PDB entry 5LHK | X-ray diffraction, 2.32 A resolution | chain A

[Chain A]
Molecule: Leucine aminopeptidase 2, chloroplastic
Source organism: Streptomyces sp. BC16019
Notes: EC 3.4.11.-, 3.4.11.1
UniProtKB: K4MHW2 (K4MHW2_9ACTN); residue numbers follow UniProt; this construct covers 1-504
Sequence (504 residues; row label = number of the first residue in the row):
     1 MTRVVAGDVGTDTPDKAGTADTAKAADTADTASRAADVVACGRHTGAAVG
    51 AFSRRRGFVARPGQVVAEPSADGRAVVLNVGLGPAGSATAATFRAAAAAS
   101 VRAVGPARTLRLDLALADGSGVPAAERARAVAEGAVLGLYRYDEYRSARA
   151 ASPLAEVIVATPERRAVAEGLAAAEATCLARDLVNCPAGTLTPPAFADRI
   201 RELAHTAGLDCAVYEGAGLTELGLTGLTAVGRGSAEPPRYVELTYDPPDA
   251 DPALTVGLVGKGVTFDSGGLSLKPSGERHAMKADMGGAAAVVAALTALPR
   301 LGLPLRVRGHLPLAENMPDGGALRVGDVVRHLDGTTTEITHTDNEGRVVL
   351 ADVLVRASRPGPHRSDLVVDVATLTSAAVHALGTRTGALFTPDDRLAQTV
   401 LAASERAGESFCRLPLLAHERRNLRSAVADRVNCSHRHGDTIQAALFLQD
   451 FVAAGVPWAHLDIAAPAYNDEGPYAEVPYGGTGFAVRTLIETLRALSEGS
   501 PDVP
Disordered / not traced: 1-34, 148-152, 250-253, 499-504
Ion coordination: Mn2+ site 1: Lys261, Asp266, Asp284, Glu345; Mn2+ site 2: Asp266, Asp343, Glu345
Ligand contacts: bicarbonate ion (BCT): Lys261, Asp343, Asn344, Glu345, Gly346, Arg347, Leu374, Thr375
From the paper describing this entry:
  - binding site for bicarbonate ion: Asn344, Leu374, Thr375 (from molecular simulation)
  - binding site for Mn2+: Thr373 (from molecular simulation)
  - specificity-determining residues: Asn344, Asp440 (from molecular simulation)

[In short]
Chain A binds bicarbonate ion. The Mn2+ site 1 is built by Lys261, Asp266, Asp284 and Glu345. Asp266, Asp343
and Glu345 form the Mn2+ site 2. The paper reports a binding site for bicarbonate ion at Asn344, Leu374 and
Thr375; a binding site for Mn2+ at Thr373.
Chain A is Leucine aminopeptidase 2, chloroplastic (Streptomyces sp. BC16019); the structure, Bottromycin
maturation enzyme BotP in complex with Mn, was determined by X-ray diffraction together with 5LHJ from the
same study.
